Entry 4N3C (X-ray diffraction, 2.55 A resolution); this record covers chains A and B.

Chain A:
Name: UDP-N-acetylglucosamine--peptide N-acetylglucosaminyltransferase 110 kDa subunit
Organism: Homo sapiens
Notes: EC 2.4.1.255
UniProtKB: O15294 (OGT1_HUMAN); residues 313-1031 here correspond to UniProt positions 323-1041 (UniProt number = residue number + 10)
Chain sequence (723 residues; each row starts with the number of its first residue):
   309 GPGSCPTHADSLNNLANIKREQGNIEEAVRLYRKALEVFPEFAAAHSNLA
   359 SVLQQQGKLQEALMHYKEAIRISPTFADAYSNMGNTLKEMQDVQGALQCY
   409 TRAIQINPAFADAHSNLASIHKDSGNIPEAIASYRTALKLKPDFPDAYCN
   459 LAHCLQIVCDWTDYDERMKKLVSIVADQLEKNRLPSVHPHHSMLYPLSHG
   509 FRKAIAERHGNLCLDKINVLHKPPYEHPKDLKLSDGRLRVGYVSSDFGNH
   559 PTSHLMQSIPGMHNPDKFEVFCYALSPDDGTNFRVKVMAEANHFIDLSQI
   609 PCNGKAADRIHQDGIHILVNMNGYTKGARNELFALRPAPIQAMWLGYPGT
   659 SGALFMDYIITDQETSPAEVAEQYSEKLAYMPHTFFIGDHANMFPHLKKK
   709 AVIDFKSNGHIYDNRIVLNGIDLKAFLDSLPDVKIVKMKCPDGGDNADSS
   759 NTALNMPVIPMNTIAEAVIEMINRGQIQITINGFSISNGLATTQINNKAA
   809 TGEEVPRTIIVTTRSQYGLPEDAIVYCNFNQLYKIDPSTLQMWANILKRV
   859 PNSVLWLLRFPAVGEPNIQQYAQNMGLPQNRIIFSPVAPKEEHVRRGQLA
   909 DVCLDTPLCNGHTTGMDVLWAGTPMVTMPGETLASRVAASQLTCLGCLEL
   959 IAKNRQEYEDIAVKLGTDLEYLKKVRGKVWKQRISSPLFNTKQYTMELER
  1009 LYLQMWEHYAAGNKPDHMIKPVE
Not modelled in the structure: 309-312, 715-718, 747-761, 1029-1031
Sequence notes: expression tag (309-312)
UniProt features mapped onto this chain:
  - region: Lys-981 to Lys-1000 (Required for phosphatidylinositol 3,4,5-triphosphate binding)
  - motif: Asp-454 to Tyr-456 (DFP motif), Lys-477 to Pro-493 (Nuclear localization signal)
  - active site: His-498 (Proton acceptor)
  - binding site (UDP): Gln-839, Lys-842, Ala-896 to Lys-898, His-901 to Arg-904, His-920 to Thr-922, Asp-925
  - modified residue: Thr-444 (Phosphothreonine), Tyr-979 (Phosphotyrosine)
  - glycosylation: Ser-389 (O-linked (GlcNAc) serine)
Ligand contacts: uridine-diphosphate-N-acetylglucosamine (UD1): His-498, His-558, Pro-559, Thr-560, His-562, Leu-563, Leu-653, Gly-654, Pro-656, Phe-694, Phe-837, Gln-839, Tyr-841, Lys-842, Leu-866, Phe-868, Val-895, Ala-896, Pro-897, Lys-898, His-901, Arg-904, Cys-917, Asn-918, Gly-919, His-920, Thr-921, Thr-922, Asp-925
What the authors report for this chain:
  - binding site for uridine-diphosphate-N-acetylglucosamine: His-498, Lys-842 (citing earlier work)
  - catalytic residues: Lys-842 (citing earlier work)
  - mutagenesis - K842M: abolished catalytic activity on S/T glycosylation
  - mutagenesis - K842M: abolished catalytic activity (cleavage within the repeat region)
  - mutagenesis - H498A, H558A: decreased catalytic activity on S/T glycosylation
  - mutagenesis - H498A, H558A: unchanged catalytic activity
  - mutagenesis - K842A: abolished catalytic activity

Chain B:
Name: Host cell factor 1
UniProtKB: P51610 (HCFC1_HUMAN); residues 1-26 here correspond to UniProt positions 1072-1097 (UniProt number = residue number + 1071)
Chain sequence (26 residues; each row starts with the number of its first residue):
     1 VRVCSNPPCETHETGTTNTATTATSN
Not modelled in the structure: 1-4, 25-26
UniProt features mapped onto this chain:
  - site: Glu-10, Thr-11 (Cleavage)
Ligand contacts: uridine-diphosphate-N-acetylglucosamine (UD1): Pro-7, Pro-8, Cys-9, Glu-10
What the authors report for this chain:
  - mutagenesis - E10A, E10D, E10Q, E10S: abolished catalytic activity
  - mutagenesis - C9A, C9S: unchanged catalytic activity

How chain A and chain B interact:
Pairs across the interface (62):
  Asp-318(A) with Ala-23(B); Thr-24(B)
  Asn-321(A) with Thr-21(B), hydrogen bond (side chain-backbone); Ala-23(B)
  Asn-322(A) with Thr-22(B); Ala-23(B), hydrogen bond (side chain-backbone)
  Asn-325(A) with Thr-21(B), hydrogen bond (side chain-backbone); Thr-22(B)
  Arg-328(A) with Asn-18(B)
  Phe-350(A) with Ala-23(B), hydrophobic
  Ala-352(A) with Thr-21(B)
  Asn-356(A) with Ala-20(B); Thr-21(B), hydrogen bond (side chain-backbone)
  Ser-359(A) with Asn-18(B)
  Gln-362(A) with Asn-18(B), hydrogen bond
  Phe-384(A) with Thr-21(B)
  Asp-386(A) with Thr-19(B); Thr-21(B), hydrogen bond
  Asn-390(A) with Asn-18(B); Thr-19(B), hydrogen bond (side chain-backbone)
  Asn-393(A) with Thr-16(B), hydrogen bond; Thr-17(B), hydrogen bond (side chain-backbone); Asn-18(B), hydrogen bond
  Lys-396(A) with Thr-14(B), hydrogen bond (side chain-backbone); Thr-16(B)
  Tyr-408(A) with Thr-16(B)
  Phe-418(A) with Thr-19(B)
  Asp-420(A) with Thr-19(B), hydrogen bond
  Asn-424(A) with Thr-16(B); Thr-17(B), hydrogen bond (side chain-backbone)
  Ser-427(A) with Thr-14(B); Thr-16(B)
  Lys-430(A) with Thr-14(B), hydrogen bond
  Asp-431(A) with Glu-13(B); Thr-14(B), hydrogen bond
  Tyr-442(A) with Thr-14(B)
  Phe-452(A) with Thr-17(B)
  Asp-454(A) with Thr-16(B); Thr-17(B), hydrogen bond
  Asn-458(A) with Thr-14(B); Gly-15(B)
  His-498(A) with Glu-10(B), salt bridge; His-12(B), hydrogen bond
  His-499(A) with His-12(B)
  Asn-557(A) with Pro-8(B)
  His-558(A) with Cys-9(B), hydrogen bond (side chain-backbone)
  Pro-559(A) with Pro-8(B); Cys-9(B), hydrophobic
  Tyr-632(A) with His-12(B)
  Thr-633(A) with Glu-10(B); Thr-11(B); His-12(B); Glu-13(B)
  Lys-634(A) with Thr-11(B), hydrogen bond (backbone-backbone); Glu-13(B)
  Gly-654(A) with Glu-10(B)
  Pro-656(A) with Glu-10(B)
  Gln-839(A) with Cys-9(B), hydrogen bond
  Phe-868(A) with Asn-6(B); Cys-9(B), hydrophobic
  Val-895(A) with Asn-6(B); Pro-7(B)
Other interface residues (no listed pair), chain A (42 interface residues in all): His-496, Tyr-655, Ala-896

Summary:
42 residues of chain A and 19 residues of chain B are in contact; the contacts include 20 hydrogen bonds and 1
salt bridge. Polar contacts include His-498(A)/Glu-10(B), Asn-321(A)/Thr-21(B) and Asn-322(A)/Ala-23(B). From
the paper: the catalytic residue Lys-842(A); E10A, E10D and E10Q of chain B, among others, abolish catalytic
activity; 10 substitutions were tested in all.
Here chain A is UDP-N-acetylglucosamine--peptide N-acetylglucosaminyltransferase 110 kDa subunit (Homo
sapiens) and chain B is Host cell factor 1. Entry 4N3C (Crystal Structure of human O-GlcNAc Transferase bound
to a peptide from HCF-1 pro-repeat2(1-26) and UDP-GlcNAc) was determined by X-ray diffraction together with
4N39, 4N3A and 4N3B from the same study.
